Entry 2P8M (X-ray diffraction, 2.70 A resolution); this record covers chains A and C of the 3 polymer chains in the assembly.

[Chain A]
Protein: nmAb 2F5, light chain
Organism: Homo sapiens
Amino-acid sequence (214 residues; numbered 1 to 214; the number before each row is that of its first residue):
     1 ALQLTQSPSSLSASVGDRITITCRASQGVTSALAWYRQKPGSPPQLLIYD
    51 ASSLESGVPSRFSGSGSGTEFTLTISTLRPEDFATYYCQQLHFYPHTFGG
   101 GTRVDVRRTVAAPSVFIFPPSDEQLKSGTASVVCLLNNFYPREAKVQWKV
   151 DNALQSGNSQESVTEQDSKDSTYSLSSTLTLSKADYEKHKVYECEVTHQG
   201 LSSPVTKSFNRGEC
Not modelled in the structure: 214
Disulfide bonds: Cys23-Cys88, Cys134-Cys194

[Chain C]
Protein: gp41 peptide
Amino-acid sequence (13 residues; numbered -2 to 10; the number before each row is that of its first residue; numbers below 1 keep their minus sign (Glu-2 is residue -2)):
    -2 ELLELDKWASLWN
Not modelled in the structure: 7-10

[How chain A and chain C interact]
Contacting residue pairs - 13 pairs, chain A then chain C:
  Ala1(A) with Glu-2(C), hydrogen bond (backbone-side chain)
  Gln27(A) with Leu0(C)
  Leu91(A) with Asp3(C)
  His92(A) with Leu2(C); Asp3(C), hydrogen bond (backbone-backbone)
  Phe93(A) with Leu0(C), hydrophobic; Glu1(C); Leu2(C), hydrophobic
  Tyr94(A) with Glu1(C), hydrogen bond (backbone-backbone); Leu2(C); Asp3(C), hydrogen bond; Lys4(C), hydrogen bond (side chain-backbone)
  His96(A) with Asp3(C), salt bridge
Also at the interface, not in a pair above, chain A (8 interface residues in all): Leu2
Also at the interface, not in a pair above, chain C (7 interface residues in all): Ala6

[In short]
Chain A and chain C form an interface of 8 and 7 residues respectively, with 5 hydrogen bonds and 1 salt
bridge. Polar pairs include His96(A)-Asp3(C), Ala1(A)-Glu-2(C) and Tyr94(A)-Asp3(C).
Here chain A is nmAb 2F5, light chain (Homo sapiens) and chain C is gp41 peptide. Entry 2P8M (Crystal
structure of the HIV-1 Cross Neutralizing Monoclonal Antibody 2F5 in complex with gp41 Peptide ELLELDKWASLWN
...) was determined by X-ray diffraction, deposited together with 2P8L, 2P8P, 2PR4, 3D0V, 3DRO and 3DRQ.
